Entry 6PB0 (electron microscopy, 3.00 A resolution); this record covers chains B and G of the 6 polymer chains in the assembly.

# Chain B
Molecule: Guanine nucleotide-binding protein G(I)/G(S)/G(T) subunit beta-1
From: Homo sapiens
Reference sequence: P62873 (GBB1_HUMAN); numbering as in UniProt (aligned over 2-340)
Chain sequence (345 residues; numbered -4 to 340; the number before each row is that of its first residue; numbers below 1 keep their minus sign (Met-4 is residue -4)):
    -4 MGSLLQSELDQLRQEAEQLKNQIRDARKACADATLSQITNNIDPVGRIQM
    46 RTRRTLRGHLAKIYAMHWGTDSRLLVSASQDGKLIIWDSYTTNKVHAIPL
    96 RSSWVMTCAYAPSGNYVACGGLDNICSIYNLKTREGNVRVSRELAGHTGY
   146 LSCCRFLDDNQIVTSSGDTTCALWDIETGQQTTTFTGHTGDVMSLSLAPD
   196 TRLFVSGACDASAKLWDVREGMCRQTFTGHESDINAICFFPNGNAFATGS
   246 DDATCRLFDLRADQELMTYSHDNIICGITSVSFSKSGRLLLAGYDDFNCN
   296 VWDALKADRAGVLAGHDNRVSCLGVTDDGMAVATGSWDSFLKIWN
Disordered / not traced: -4 to 2
Sequence notes: initiating methionine (-4); expression tag (-3 to 1)
UniProt features mapped onto this chain:
  - modified residue: Ser2 (N-acetylserine), His266 (Phosphohistidine)
  - natural variant: Leu30 (L30F: In MRD42; uncertain significance), Arg52 (R52G: In MRD42), Gly64 (G64V: In MRD42), Asp76 (D76E: In MRD42; D76G: In MRD42), Gly77 (G77S: In MRD42), Lys78 (K78R: In MRD42), Ile80 (I80N: In MRD42; I80T: In MRD42), His91 (H91R: In MRD42; uncertain significance), Ala92 (A92T: In MRD42), Pro94 (P94S: In MRD42), Leu95 (L95P: In MRD42), Arg96 (R96L: In MRD42), 5 further natural variant entries in UniProt

# Chain G
Molecule: Guanine nucleotide-binding protein G(I)/G(S)/G(O) subunit gamma-2
From: Homo sapiens
Reference sequence: P59768 (GBG2_HUMAN); residue numbers follow UniProt; this construct covers 1-71
Chain sequence (71 residues; numbered 1 to 71; the number before each row is that of its first residue):
     1 MASNNTASIAQARKLVEQLKMEANIDRIKVSKAAADLMAYCEAHAKEDPL
    51 LTPVPASENPFREKKFFCAIL
Disordered / not traced: 1-5, 63-71
UniProt features mapped onto this chain:
  - modified residue: Ala2 (N-acetylalanine), Cys68 (Cysteine methyl ester)
  - lipidation: Cys68 (S-geranylgeranyl cysteine)

# How chain B and chain G interact
Contacting residue pairs - 70 pairs, chain B then chain G:
  Leu4(B) with Ser8(G); Ile9(G), hydrophobic
  Leu7(B) with Ala12(G), hydrophobic; Arg13(G); Val16(G)
  Glu10(B) with Val16(G); Lys20(G), salt bridge
  Ala11(B) with Leu19(G)
  Leu14(B) with Leu19(G), hydrophobic
  Ile18(B) with Leu19(G), hydrophobic; Arg27(G)
  Ala21(B) with Arg27(G)
  Arg22(B) with Arg27(G)
  Cys25(B) with Arg27(G); Val30(G)
  Ala26(B) with Val30(G), hydrophobic
  Asp27(B) with Lys29(G)
  Ala28(B) with Val30(G)
  Leu30(B) with Ala34(G), hydrophobic
  Ile33(B) with Ala34(G), hydrophobic
  Thr34(B) with Met38(G)
  Ile37(B) with Met38(G), hydrophobic
  Val40(B) with Leu51(G), hydrophobic
  Met45(B) with Leu50(G), hydrophobic
  Arg48(B) with Phe61(G); Arg62(G)
  Arg49(B) with Phe61(G), hydrogen bond (side chain-backbone)
  Ser84(B) with Phe61(G)
  Tyr85(B) with Pro60(G), hydrophobic; Phe61(G), hydrophobic
  Met217(B) with Met21(G), hydrophobic
  Cys218(B) with Gln18(G); Glu22(G)
  Arg219(B) with Glu22(G)
  Gln220(B) with Glu22(G)
  Thr221(B) with Glu22(G), hydrogen bond
  Phe235(B) with Leu37(G), hydrophobic; Tyr40(G), hydrophobic
  Pro236(B) with Tyr40(G), hydrogen bond (backbone-side chain)
  Asn237(B) with Leu37(G); Tyr40(G)
  Asp254(B) with Ala33(G)
  Arg256(B) with Arg27(G); Ile28(G), hydrogen bond (backbone-backbone); Asp36(G), salt bridge
  Ala257(B) with Ile28(G)
  Asp258(B) with Arg27(G), salt bridge
  Gln259(B) with Val30(G)
  Leu261(B) with Val30(G), hydrophobic; Leu37(G), hydrophobic
  Ser279(B) with Asp48(G), hydrogen bond; Leu50(G)
  Lys280(B) with Glu47(G), salt bridge
  Ser281(B) with Tyr40(G); His44(G); Asp48(G), hydrogen bond
  Gly282(B) with Cys41(G)
  Arg283(B) with Cys41(G)
  Leu300(B) with Met38(G), hydrophobic; Cys41(G), hydrophobic
  Asp323(B) with Pro49(G)
  Gly324(B) with Pro49(G); Leu50(G)
  Met325(B) with Pro60(G); Phe61(G), hydrophobic
  Ala326(B) with Phe61(G), hydrophobic
  Val327(B) with Leu50(G), hydrophobic
  Ile338(B) with Phe61(G), hydrophobic
  Asn340(B) with Asn59(G), hydrogen bond; Phe61(G)
Other interface residues (no listed pair), chain B (55 interface residues in all): Glu3, Lys15, Ile43, Trp63, Ala240, Leu284
Other interface residues (no listed pair), chain G (34 interface residues in all): Ile25, Ser31, Glu58

# In short
55 residues of chain B and 34 residues of chain G are in contact, with 7 hydrogen bonds and 4 salt bridges.
Among the polar pairs are Glu10(B)-Lys20(G), Arg256(B)-Asp36(G) and Asp258(B)-Arg27(G).
Here chain B is Guanine nucleotide-binding protein G(I)/G(S)/G(T) subunit beta-1 and chain G is Guanine
nucleotide-binding protein G(I)/G(S)/G(O) subunit gamma-2, both from Homo sapiens. Entry 6PB0 (Cryo-EM
structure of Urocortin 1-bound Corticotropin-releasing factor 1 receptor in complex with Gs protein and Nb35)
was determined by electron microscopy, deposited together with 6PB1.
